PDB entry 5WNV | X-ray diffraction, 3.30 A resolution | chains A and K of the 23 polymer chains in the assembly

Chain A:
Molecule: 16S Ribosomal RNA rRNA
From: Thermus thermophilus (strain HB8 / ATCC 27634 / DSM 579)
Sequence (1522 nucleotides; numbered 0 to 1544 plus 19 insertion-coded residues; 42 numbers in that range are skipped by the numbering (no residue carries them; nothing is unmodelled there); the number before each row is that of its first residue; a row labelled like 190A-190L holds insertion residues (190A, then the next letters in order); numbering starts at 0):
     0 UUUGUUGGAG AGUUUGAUCC UGGCUCAGGG UGAACGCUGG CGGCGUGCCU AAGACAUGCA
    60 AGUCGUGCGG G
    73 CCGCGGGGUU UU
    88 ACUCCG
    95 UGGUC
   101 AGCGGCGGAC GGGUGAGUAA CGCGUGGGU
  129A G
   130 ACCUACCCGG AAGAGGGGGA CAACCCGGGG AAACUCGGGC UAAUCCCCCA UGUGGACCCG
   190 C
190A-190L CCCUUGGGGUGU
   191 GUCCAAAGGG CUUU
   216 GCCCGCUUCC GGAUGGGCCC GCGUCCCAUC AGCUAGUUGG UGGGGUAAUG GCCCACCAAG
   276 GCGACGACGG GUAGCCGGUC UGAGAGGAUG GCCGGCCACA GGGGCACUGA GACACGGGCC
   336 CCACUCCUAC GGGAGGCAGC AGUUAGGAAU CUUCCGCAAU GGGCGCAAGC CUGACGGAGC
   396 GACGCCGCUU GGAGGAAGAA GCCCUUCGGG GUGUAAACUC CUGAA
   442 CCCGGGACGA AACCCCCGAC GA
   474 GGGGACUGAC GGUACCGGG
   494 GUAAUAGCGC CGGCCAACUC CGUGCCAGCA GCCGCGGUAA UACGGAGGGC GCGAGCGUUA
   554 CCCGGAUUCA CUGGGCGUAA AGGGCGUGUA GGCGGCCUGG GGCGUCCCAU GUGAAAGACC
   614 ACGGCUCAAC CGUGGGGGAG CGUGGGAUAC GCUCAGGCUA GACGGUGGGA GAGGGUGGUG
   674 GAAUUCCCGG AGUAGCGGUG AAAUGCGCAG AUACCGGGAG GAACGCCGAU GGCGAAGGCA
   734 GCCACCUGGU CCACCCGUGA CGCUGAGGCG CGAAAGCGUG GGGAGCAAAC CGGAUUAGAU
   794 ACCCGGGUAG UCCACGCCCU AAACGAUGCG CGCUAGGUCU CUGGGUCU
   848 CCUGGGGGCC GAAGCUAACG CGUUAAGCGC GCCGCCUGGG GAGUACGGCC GCAAGGCUGA
   908 AACUCAAAGG AAUUGACGGG GGCCCGCACA AGCGGUGGAG CAUGUGGUUU AAUUCGAAGX
   968 AACGCGAAGA ACCUUACCAG GCCUUGACAU GCUAGG
 1003A G
  1004 AACCCGGGUG AAAGCCUGGG GUGCCCC
1030A-1030D GCGA
  1031 GGGGAGCCCU AGCACAGGUG CUGCAUGGCC GUCGUCAGCU CGUGCCGUGA GGUGUUGGGU
  1091 UAAGUCCCGC AACGAGCGCA ACCCCCGCCG UUAGUUGCCA GCGGUUCGGC CGGGCACUCU
  1151 AACGGGACUG CCCGCGAAA
  1171 GCGGGAGGAA GGAGGGGACG ACGUCUGGUC AGCAUGGCCC UUACGGCCUG GGCGACACAC
  1231 GUGCUACAAU GCCCACUACA AAGCGAUGCC ACCCGGCAAC GGGGAGCUAA UCGCAAAAAG
  1291 GUGGGCCCAG UUCGGAUUGG GGUCUGCAAC CCGACCCCAU GAAGCCGGAA UCGCUAGUAA
  1351 UCGCGGAUCA G
 1361A C
  1362 CAUGCCGCGG UGAAUACGUU CCCGGGCCUU GUACACACXG CCXGUXACGC CAUGGGAGCG
  1422 GGCUCUACCC GAAGUCGCCG GG
  1446 AGCCUACGGG
  1459 CAGGCGCCGA GGGUAGGGCC CGUGACUGGG GCGAAGUCGU AACAAGGUAG CUGUACCGGA
  1519 AGGUGCGGCU GGAUCCACUC CUUUCU
Unresolved in the structure: 0-4, 1534-1538
Modified / non-standard residues: PSU (pseudouridine-5'-monophosphate) at position 516, 7MG (7N-methyl-8-hydroguanosine-5'-monophosphate) at position 527, M2G (N2-dimethylguanosine-5'-monophosphate) at position 966, 5MC (5-methylcytidine-5'-monophosphate) at position 967, 2MG (2N-methylguanosine-5'-monophosphate) at position 1207, 5MC (5-methylcytidine-5'-monophosphate) at position 1400, 4OC (4n,o2'-methylcytidine-5'-monophosphate) at position 1402, 5MC (5-methylcytidine-5'-monophosphate) at position 1404, 5MC (5-methylcytidine-5'-monophosphate) at position 1407, UR3 (3-methyluridine-5'-monophoshate) at position 1498, MA6 (6N-dimethyladenosine-5'-monophoshate) at position 1518, MA6 (6N-dimethyladenosine-5'-monophoshate) at position 1519, PSU (pseudouridine-5'-monophosphate) at position 1540, PSU (pseudouridine-5'-monophosphate) at position 1541
Sequence notes: conflict C1534 (A132811 in 55771382), A1535 (C132812 in 55771382)
Metal / ion sites: Mg2+ site 1: U5 (shared with 1 residue of chain D); K+ site 1 near U14 (its only coordinating residue here); Mg2+ site 2 near G21 (its only coordinating residue here); Mg2+ site 3 near U37 (its only coordinating residue here); Mg2+ site 4 near A53 (its only coordinating residue here); Mg2+ site 5: G61, U62; Mg2+ site 6: G69, G70, U98; Mg2+ site 7 near U81 (its only coordinating residue here); Mg2+ site 8 near U83 (its only coordinating residue here); Mg2+ site 9 near G107 (its only coordinating residue here); K+ site 2: A109, A329, G331; Mg2+ site 10 near G117 (its only coordinating residue here); 79 more Mg2+ sites not listed; 12 more K+ sites not listed
Residues lining bound ligands: B6M ((1R,2S,3S,4R,6R)-4,6-diamino-2-{[3-O-(2,6-diamino-2,6-dideoxy-alpha-L-altropyranosyl)-beta-L-arabinofuranosyl]oxy}-3-hydroxycyclohexyl 2-amino-2-deoxy-alpha-D-allopyranoside): G1405, U1406, 5MC_1407, A1408, C1409, G1489, C1490, G1491, A1492, A1493, G1494, U1495

Chain K:
Molecule: 30S ribosomal protein S11
From: Thermus thermophilus (strain HB8 / ATCC 27634 / DSM 579)
UniProt: P80376 (RS11_THET8); residue numbers follow UniProt; this construct covers 11-129
Amino-acid sequence (119 residues; each row starts with the number of its first residue):
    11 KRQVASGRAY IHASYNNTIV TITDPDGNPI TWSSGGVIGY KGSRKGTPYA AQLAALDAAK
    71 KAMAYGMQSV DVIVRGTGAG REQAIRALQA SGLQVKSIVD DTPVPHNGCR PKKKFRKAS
Metal / ion sites: Mg2+: Asn26 (shared with G691(A), U692(A) of chain A)

Chain A / chain K interface:
Pairs across the interface - 75 pairs, chain A then chain K:
  G674(A) - His116(K)  base contact
  A675(A) - Val114(K)  hydrogen bond to the sugar
  A675(A) - His116(K)  hydrogen bond to the base
  A675(A) - Gly118(K)  base contact
  A676(A) - Pro113(K)  sugar contact
  A676(A) - Pro115(K)  sugar contact
  A676(A) - Cys119(K)  base contact
  U677(A) - Cys119(K)  hydrogen bond to the base
  G683(A) - Asn38(K)  hydrogen bond to the base
  G683(A) - Pro39(K)  base contact
  A684(A) - Arg12(K)  hydrogen bond to the phosphate
  A684(A) - Asn38(K)  sugar contact
  A684(A) - Pro39(K)  hydrogen bond to the sugar
  G685(A) - Arg12(K)  salt bridge to the phosphate
  G685(A) - Pro39(K)  sugar contact
  G685(A) - Ile40(K)  phosphate contact
  G685(A) - Trp42(K)  sugar contact
  U686(A) - Trp42(K)  hydrogen bond to the sugar
  G688(A) - Ser44(K)  hydrogen bond to the phosphate
  G688(A) - Gly46(K)  sugar contact
  G688(A) - Val47(K)  sugar contact
  G688(A) - Lys51(K)  salt bridge to the phosphate
  C689(A) - Asn27(K)  hydrogen bond to the phosphate
  C689(A) - Ser44(K)  hydrogen bond to the phosphate
  C689(A) - Gly45(K)  phosphate contact
  C689(A) - Gly46(K)  hydrogen bond to the phosphate
  C689(A) - Lys55(K)  salt bridge to the phosphate
  G690(A) - Asn27(K)  hydrogen bond to the phosphate
  G690(A) - Lys55(K)  base contact
  G691(A) - Asn26(K)  hydrogen bond to the phosphate
  G691(A) - Lys51(K)  base contact
  G691(A) - Gly52(K)  base contact
  G691(A) - Lys55(K)  hydrogen bond to the base
  G691(A) - Lys124(K)  phosphate contact
  U692(A) - Asn26(K)  hydrogen bond to the phosphate
  U692(A) - Gly52(K)  base contact
  U692(A) - Ser53(K)  base contact
  U692(A) - Lys124(K)  salt bridge to the phosphate
  A694(A) - Ser53(K)  hydrogen bond to the phosphate
  A695(A) - Gly52(K)  phosphate contact
  A695(A) - Ser53(K)  hydrogen bond to the phosphate
  A704(A) - Trp42(K)  base contact
  U705(A) - Ile29(K)  base contact
  A706(A) - Ile29(K)  sugar contact
  A706(A) - Thr31(K)  hydrogen bond to the sugar
  C707(A) - Tyr20(K)  phosphate contact
  C707(A) - Thr33(K)  sugar contact
  C707(A) - Gly37(K)  hydrogen bond to the sugar
  C707(A) - Pro39(K)  base contact
  C707(A) - Arg85(K)  salt bridge to the phosphate
  C708(A) - Arg18(K)  sugar contact
  C708(A) - Tyr20(K)  sugar contact
  C708(A) - Asp36(K)  hydrogen bond to the sugar
  C708(A) - Gly37(K)  sugar contact
  C708(A) - Arg85(K)  salt bridge to the phosphate
  G714(A) - Cys119(K)  base contact
  A715(A) - Gly118(K)  base contact
  A716(A) - Asn117(K)  hydrogen bond to the sugar
  A716(A) - Gly118(K)  base contact
  C717(A) - His116(K)  sugar contact
  C717(A) - Asn117(K)  sugar contact
  G718(A) - His116(K)  stacking on the base
  G718(A) - Asn117(K)  sugar contact
  G778(A) - Cys119(K)  sugar contact
  G778(A) - Arg120(K)  hydrogen bond to the sugar
  C779(A) - Arg120(K)  hydrogen bond to the sugar
  C779(A) - Pro121(K)  sugar contact
  C779(A) - Lys122(K)  salt bridge to the phosphate
  A780(A) - Lys122(K)  phosphate contact
  A780(A) - Lys123(K)  hydrogen bond to the phosphate
  C796(A) - Lys123(K)  salt bridge to the phosphate
  C797(A) - Lys124(K)  salt bridge to the phosphate
  G1523(A) - Lys123(K)  phosphate contact
  C1524(A) - Arg120(K)  salt bridge to the phosphate
  G1525(A) - Arg120(K)  salt bridge to the phosphate
Interface residues without a listed pair, chain A (37 interface residues in all): A687, A777, C795, G799
Interface residues without a listed pair, chain K (39 interface residues in all): His22, Ser24, Lys71, Tyr75

Summary:
37 residues of chain A and 39 residues of chain K are in contact, with 24 hydrogen bonds, 11 salt bridges and
1 aromatic stacking contact. Among the polar pairs are A675(A)-His116(K), U677(A)-Cys119(K) and
G683(A)-Asn38(K). Chain A binds compound B6M.
Chain A is 16S Ribosomal RNA rRNA and chain K is 30S ribosomal protein S11, both from Thermus thermophilus
(strain HB8 / ATCC 27634 / DSM 579); the structure, Crystal Structure of 30S ribosomal subunit from Thermus
thermophilus, was determined by X-ray diffraction, deposited together with 5WNP, 5WNQ, 5WNR, 5WNS, 5WNT and
5WNU.
